6ZJA - chains A and E of the 24 polymer chains in the assembly; structure by electron microscopy, 2.00 A resolution.

== Chain A (and E) ==
Name: Urease subunit alpha
From: Helicobacter pylori
Notes: EC 3.5.1.5; chain E of this document is another copy of the same molecule, construct and numbering; everything in this record applies to it too
UniProtKB: A0A293SGE9 (A0A293SGE9_HELPX); residues 1-238 here = UniProt positions 1-238
Chain sequence (238 residues; row label = number of the first residue in the row):
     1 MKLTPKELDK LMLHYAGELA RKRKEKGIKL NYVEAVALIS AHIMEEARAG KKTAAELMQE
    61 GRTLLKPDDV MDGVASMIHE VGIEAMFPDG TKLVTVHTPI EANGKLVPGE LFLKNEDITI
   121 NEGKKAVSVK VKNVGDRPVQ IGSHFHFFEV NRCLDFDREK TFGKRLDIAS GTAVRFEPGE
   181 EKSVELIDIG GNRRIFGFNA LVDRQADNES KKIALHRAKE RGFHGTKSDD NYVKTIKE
What the authors report for this chain:
  - conformationally variable residues: S228 to E238

== Interface between chain A and chain E ==
Residue-residue contacts (6):
  V233(A) with E220(E); R221(E)
  K234(A) with E220(E), salt bridge; R221(E)
  I236(A) with N199(E); R221(E)
Also at the interface, not in a pair above, chain A (5 interface residues in all): Y232, T235
Also at the interface, not in a pair above, chain E (6 interface residues in all): R152, A200, G222

== Overview ==
5 residues of chain A face 6 of chain E across their interface; the contacts include 1 salt bridge. The
salt-bridged pair is K234(A)-E220(E). From the paper: conformational variability at S228(A).
Chain A and chain E are both Urease subunit alpha (Helicobacter pylori); the structure, Helicobacter pylori
urease with inhibitor bound in the active site, was determined by electron microscopy, deposited together with
6QSU.
